PDB entry 7BY8 | X-ray diffraction, 1.95 A resolution | chains A and B of the 4 polymer chains in the assembly

== Chain A (and B) ==
Name: Malate dehydrogenase
From: Geobacillus stearothermophilus
Notes: EC 1.1.1.37; chain B of this document is another copy of the same molecule, construct and numbering; everything in this record applies to it too
Reference sequence: A0A143T1U9 (A0A143T1U9_GEOSE); residues 0-311 here correspond to UniProt positions 1-312 (UniProt number = residue number + 1)
Sequence (332 residues; numbered -20 to 311; the number before each row is that of its first residue; numbers below 1 keep their minus sign (Met-20 is residue -20)):
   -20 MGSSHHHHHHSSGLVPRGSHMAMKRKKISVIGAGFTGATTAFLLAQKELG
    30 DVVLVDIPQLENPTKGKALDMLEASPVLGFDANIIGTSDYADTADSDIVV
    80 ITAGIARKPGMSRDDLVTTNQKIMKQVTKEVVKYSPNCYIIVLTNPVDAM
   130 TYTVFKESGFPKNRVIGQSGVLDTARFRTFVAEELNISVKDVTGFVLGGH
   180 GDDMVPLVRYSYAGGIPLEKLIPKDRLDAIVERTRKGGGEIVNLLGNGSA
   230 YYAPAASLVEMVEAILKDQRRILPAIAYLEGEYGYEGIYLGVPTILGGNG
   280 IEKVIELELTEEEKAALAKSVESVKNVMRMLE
Disordered / not traced: -20 to 0
Differences from the reference sequence: initiating methionine (-20); expression tag (-19 to -1)

== Interface between chain A and chain B ==
Residue-residue contacts - 95 pairs, chain A then chain B:
  Ala17(A) - Tyr231(B)
  Phe21(A) - Tyr231(B)  hydrophobic
  Leu22(A) - Phe21(B)  hydrophobic
  Leu22(A) - Gln25(B)
  Gln25(A) - Leu22(B)
  Gln25(A) - Gln25(B)  hydrogen bond
  Glu27(A) - Lys169(B)  salt bridge
  Asn41(A) - Leu223(B)
  Pro42(A) - Leu223(B)
  Pro42(A) - Leu224(B)
  Gly45(A) - Ile220(B)
  Gly45(A) - Leu223(B)
  Lys46(A) - Leu224(B)
  Lys46(A) - Tyr230(B)
  Leu48(A) - Arg212(B)
  Leu48(A) - Glu219(B)
  Leu48(A) - Ile220(B)  hydrophobic
  Asp49(A) - Ala229(B)
  Asp49(A) - Tyr230(B)  hydrogen bond (side chain-backbone)
  Asp49(A) - Tyr231(B)  hydrogen bond (side chain-backbone)
  Asp49(A) - Ala232(B)  hydrogen bond (side chain-backbone)
  Asp49(A) - Pro233(B)
  Met50(A) - Tyr231(B)  hydrophobic
  Leu51(A) - Thr158(B)
  Glu52(A) - Ala154(B)
  Glu52(A) - Arg155(B)  salt bridge
  Glu52(A) - Thr158(B)
  Glu52(A) - Phe159(B)
  Glu52(A) - Ile220(B)
  Glu52(A) - Ala232(B)
  Ala53(A) - Tyr231(B)
  Ala53(A) - Ala232(B)  hydrophobic
  Ala53(A) - Ala235(B)  hydrophobic
  Ser54(A) - Val168(B)
  Pro55(A) - Ala154(B)
  Pro55(A) - Arg157(B)  hydrogen bond (backbone-side chain)
  Pro55(A) - Thr158(B)
  Pro55(A) - Val168(B)  hydrophobic
  Val56(A) - Val150(B)  hydrophobic
  Val56(A) - Ala154(B)  hydrophobic
  Val56(A) - Ala235(B)
  Val56(A) - Ser236(B)
  Val56(A) - Glu239(B)
  Leu57(A) - Ala235(B)  hydrophobic
  Gly58(A) - Lys169(B)  hydrogen bond (backbone-side chain)
  Phe59(A) - Val168(B)
  Phe59(A) - Lys169(B)
  Asp60(A) - Ser167(B)  hydrogen bond
  Asp60(A) - Val168(B)
  Asp60(A) - Lys169(B)  salt bridge
  Val150(A) - Val56(B)  hydrophobic
  Ala154(A) - Glu52(B)
  Ala154(A) - Pro55(B)
  Ala154(A) - Val56(B)  hydrophobic
  Arg155(A) - Glu52(B)  salt bridge
  Arg157(A) - Pro55(B)  hydrogen bond (side chain-backbone)
  Thr158(A) - Leu51(B)
  Thr158(A) - Glu52(B)
  Thr158(A) - Pro55(B)
  Phe159(A) - Glu52(B)
  Ser167(A) - Asp60(B)  hydrogen bond
  Val168(A) - Ser54(B)
  Val168(A) - Pro55(B)  hydrophobic
  Val168(A) - Phe59(B)
  Val168(A) - Asp60(B)
  Lys169(A) - Glu27(B)  salt bridge
  Lys169(A) - Gly58(B)
  Lys169(A) - Phe59(B)
  Lys169(A) - Asp60(B)  salt bridge
  Arg212(A) - Leu48(B)
  Glu219(A) - Leu48(B)
  Ile220(A) - Gly45(B)
  Ile220(A) - Leu48(B)  hydrophobic
  Ile220(A) - Glu52(B)
  Leu223(A) - Asn41(B)
  Leu223(A) - Pro42(B)
  Leu223(A) - Gly45(B)
  Leu224(A) - Pro42(B)
  Leu224(A) - Lys46(B)
  Ala229(A) - Asp49(B)
  Tyr230(A) - Asp49(B)  hydrogen bond (backbone-side chain)
  Tyr231(A) - Ala17(B)
  Tyr231(A) - Lys46(B)
  Tyr231(A) - Asp49(B)  hydrogen bond (backbone-side chain)
  Tyr231(A) - Met50(B)
  Tyr231(A) - Ala53(B)
  Ala232(A) - Asp49(B)  hydrogen bond (backbone-side chain)
  Ala232(A) - Glu52(B)
  Ala232(A) - Ala53(B)
  Pro233(A) - Asp49(B)
  Ala235(A) - Ala53(B)  hydrophobic
  Ala235(A) - Val56(B)
  Ala235(A) - Leu57(B)  hydrophobic
  Ser236(A) - Val56(B)
  Glu239(A) - Val56(B)
Other interface residues (no listed pair), chain A (48 interface residues in all): Phe14, Thr18, Lys26, Lys44
Other interface residues (no listed pair), chain B (48 interface residues in all): Phe14, Thr18, Lys26, Lys44

== Overview ==
The chain A/chain B interface involves 48 residues from each chain; the contacts include 12 hydrogen bonds and
6 salt bridges. Polar pairs include Glu27(A)-Lys169(B), Glu52(A)-Arg155(B) and Asp60(A)-Lys169(B).
Both chains are Malate dehydrogenase (Geobacillus stearothermophilus). Entry 7BY8 (Malate Dehydrogenase from
Geobacillus stearothermophilus (gs-MDH)) was determined by X-ray diffraction (same publication as 7BY9 and
7BYA).
